1H9N - chain A; structure by X-ray diffraction, 1.85 A resolution.

Chain A:
Protein: Carbonic anhydrase II
Organism: Homo sapiens
Notes: EC 4.2.1.1
UniProtKB: P00918 (CAH2_HUMAN); the author numbering skips numbers that UniProt does not, so the offset changes along the chain: 2-125 = UniProt 1-124; 127-261 = UniProt 125-259
Chain sequence (259 residues; each row starts with the number of its first residue; note: 1 number in that range is skipped by the numbering (no residue carries it; nothing is unmodelled there)):
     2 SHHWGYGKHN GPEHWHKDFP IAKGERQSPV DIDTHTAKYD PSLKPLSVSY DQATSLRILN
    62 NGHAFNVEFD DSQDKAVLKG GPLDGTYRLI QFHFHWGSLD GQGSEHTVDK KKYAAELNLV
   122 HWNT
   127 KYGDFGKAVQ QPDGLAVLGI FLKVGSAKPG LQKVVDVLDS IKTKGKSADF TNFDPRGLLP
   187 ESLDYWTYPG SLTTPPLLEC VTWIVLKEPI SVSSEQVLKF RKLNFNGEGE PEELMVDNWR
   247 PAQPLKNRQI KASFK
Disordered / not traced: 2-3
Construct notes: engineered mutation Asn-119 (His118 in P00918)
Ion coordination: Zn2+: His-94, His-96, Asn-119

In short:
His-94, His-96 and Asn-119 coordinate Zn2+.
Chain A is Carbonic anhydrase II (Homo sapiens); the structure, H119N carbonic anhydrase II, was determined by
X-ray diffraction (same publication as 1H4N and 1H9Q).
